PDB entry 3D69 | X-ray diffraction, 3.77 A resolution | chains A and B

== Chain A ==
Molecule: anti-factor IX antibody, 10C12
From: Homo sapiens
Notes: antibody fragment or engineered binder
Amino-acid sequence (216 residues; row label = number of the first residue in the row; note: 1 number in that range is skipped by the numbering (no residue carries it; nothing is unmodelled there); a row labelled like 27A-27B holds insertion residues (27A, then the next letters in order)):
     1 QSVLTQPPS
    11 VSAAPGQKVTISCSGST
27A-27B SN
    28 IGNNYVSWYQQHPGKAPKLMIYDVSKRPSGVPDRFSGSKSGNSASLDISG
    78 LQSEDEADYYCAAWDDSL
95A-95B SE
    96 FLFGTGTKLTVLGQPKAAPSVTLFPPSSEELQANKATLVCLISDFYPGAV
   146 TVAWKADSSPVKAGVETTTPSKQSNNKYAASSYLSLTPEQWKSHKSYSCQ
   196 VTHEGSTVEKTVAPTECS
Unresolved in the structure: 1-2, 211-213
Disulfide bonds: Cys-23/Cys-88, Cys-135/Cys-194

== Chain B ==
Molecule: anti-factor IX antibody, 10C12
From: Homo sapiens
Notes: antibody fragment or engineered binder
Amino-acid sequence (224 residues; row label = number of the first residue in the row; a row labelled like 82A-82C holds insertion residues (82A, then the next letters in order)):
     1 GVQLVESGGGVVQPGRSLRLSCAASGFTFSTYAMHWVRQAPGKGLEWVAI
    51 IS
   52A Y
    53 DGSKKYYADSVKGRFTISRDNSKNTLYLQM
82A-82C NSL
    83 RAEDTAVYYCARASIAAA
100A-100C RVL
   101 DYWGRGTMVTVSSASTKGPSVFPLAPSSKSTSGGTAALGCLVKDYFPEPV
   151 TVSWNSGALTSGVHTFPAVLQSSGLYSLSSVVTVPSSSLGTQTYICNVNH
   201 KPSNTKVDKKVEPKSCD
Unresolved in the structure: 128-133
Disulfide bonds: Cys-22/Cys-92, Cys-140/Cys-196

== Interface between chain A and chain B ==
Contacting residue pairs (60; chain A residue first):
  Tyr-32(A) / Arg-100A(B)
  Ser-34(A) / Arg-100A(B)
  Tyr-36(A) / Val-100B(B)
  Tyr-36(A) / Leu-100C(B)  hydrogen bond (side chain-backbone)
  Tyr-36(A) / Trp-103(B)
  Gln-38(A) / Gln-39(B)  hydrogen bond
  Gln-38(A) / Tyr-91(B)  hydrogen bond
  Lys-42(A) / Tyr-91(B)
  Lys-42(A) / Arg-105(B)
  Ala-43(A) / Gly-104(B)
  Ala-43(A) / Arg-105(B)
  Pro-44(A) / Trp-103(B)  hydrophobic
  Leu-46(A) / Val-100B(B)  hydrophobic
  Leu-46(A) / Leu-100C(B)
  Leu-46(A) / Asp-101(B)
  Tyr-49(A) / Val-100B(B)  hydrophobic
  Asp-50(A) / Arg-100A(B)  salt bridge
  Tyr-87(A) / Gln-39(B)  hydrogen bond
  Tyr-87(A) / Gly-44(B)
  Tyr-87(A) / Leu-45(B)  hydrophobic
  Trp-91(A) / Tyr-58(B)  hydrophobic
  Glu-95B(A) / Trp-47(B)
  Glu-95B(A) / Ala-60(B)
  Glu-95B(A) / Asp-61(B)  hydrogen bond (side chain-backbone)
  Phe-96(A) / Trp-47(B)
  Phe-96(A) / Arg-100A(B)
  Phe-98(A) / Leu-45(B)
  Phe-98(A) / Trp-103(B)  hydrophobic
  Phe-119(A) / Leu-124(B)  hydrophobic
  Phe-119(A) / Ala-125(B)
  Phe-119(A) / Ala-137(B)
  Phe-119(A) / Leu-138(B)  hydrophobic
  Pro-121(A) / Lys-214(B)  hydrogen bond (backbone-side chain)
  Ser-122(A) / Phe-122(B)
  Ser-122(A) / Pro-123(B)  hydrogen bond (side chain-backbone)
  Ser-122(A) / Lys-214(B)
  Ser-123(A) / Lys-214(B)
  Glu-124(A) / Val-121(B)
  Glu-124(A) / Phe-122(B)
  Glu-124(A) / Lys-209(B)  salt bridge
  Glu-125(A) / Phe-122(B)
  Glu-125(A) / Lys-143(B)  salt bridge
  Lys-130(A) / Lys-143(B)
  Thr-132(A) / Leu-141(B)
  Thr-132(A) / Lys-143(B)  hydrogen bond
  Val-134(A) / Leu-124(B)  hydrophobic
  Val-134(A) / Leu-141(B)  hydrophobic
  Leu-136(A) / Phe-166(B)  hydrophobic
  Leu-136(A) / Val-181(B)  hydrophobic
  Ile-137(A) / Phe-166(B)
  Glu-161(A) / Val-169(B)
  Ala-174(A) / His-164(B)
  Ala-174(A) / Phe-166(B)
  Ala-175(A) / Phe-166(B)
  Ser-176(A) / Phe-166(B)
  Tyr-178(A) / Leu-141(B)  hydrophobic
  Tyr-178(A) / Leu-178(B)
  Tyr-178(A) / Ser-179(B)  hydrogen bond
  Ser-180(A) / Gln-171(B)
  Thr-210(A) / Asp-217(B)
Interface residues without a listed pair, chain A (39 interface residues in all): Ser-95A, Ala-128, Thr-163, Thr-164, Ser-166, Gln-168
Interface residues without a listed pair, chain B (45 interface residues in all): Val-37, Gly-42, Lys-43, Glu-46, Tyr-59, Lys-64, Pro-126, Gly-139, Asp-144, Pro-167, Leu-170

== Summary ==
Chain A and chain B form an interface of 39 and 45 residues respectively, with 9 hydrogen bonds and 3 salt
bridges. Polar contacts include Asp-50(A)/Arg-100A(B), Glu-124(A)/Lys-209(B) and Glu-125(A)/Lys-143(B).
Here chain A is anti-factor IX antibody, 10C12 and chain B is anti-factor IX antibody, 10C12, both from Homo
sapiens. Entry 3D69 (Crystal Structure of the Fab Fragment of an Anti-Factor IX Antibody 10C12) was determined
by X-ray diffraction together with 1NL0 from the same study.
